Entry 6RPA (X-ray diffraction, 2.56 A resolution); this record covers chains A and B of the 5 polymer chains in the assembly.

# Chain A
Name: HLA class I histocompatibility antigen, A-2 alpha chain
Source organism: Homo sapiens
UniProtKB: P01892 (1A02_HUMAN); residues 1-276 here correspond to UniProt positions 25-300 (UniProt number = residue number + 24)
Chain sequence (277 residues; numbered 0 to 276; the number before each row is that of its first residue; numbering starts at 0):
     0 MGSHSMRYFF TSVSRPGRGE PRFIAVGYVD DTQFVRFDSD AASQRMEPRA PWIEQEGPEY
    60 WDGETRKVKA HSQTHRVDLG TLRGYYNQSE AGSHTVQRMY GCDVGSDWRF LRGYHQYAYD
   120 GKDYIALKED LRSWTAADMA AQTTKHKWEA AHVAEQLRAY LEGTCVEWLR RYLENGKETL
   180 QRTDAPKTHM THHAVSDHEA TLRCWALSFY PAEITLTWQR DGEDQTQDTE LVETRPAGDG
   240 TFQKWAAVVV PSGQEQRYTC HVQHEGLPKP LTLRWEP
Not modelled in the structure: 0
Cystine bridges: C101-C164, C203-C259
Sequence notes: initiating methionine (0)

# Chain B
Name: Beta-2-microglobulin
Source organism: Homo sapiens
UniProtKB: P61769 (B2MG_HUMAN); residues 1-99 here correspond to UniProt positions 21-119 (UniProt number = residue number + 20)
Chain sequence (100 residues; numbered 0 to 99; the number before each row is that of its first residue; numbering starts at 0):
     0 MIQRTPKIQV YSRHPAENGK SNFLNCYVSG FHPSDIEVDL LKNGERIEKV EHSDLSFSKD
    60 WSFYLLYYTE FTPTEKDEYA CRVNHVTLSQ PKIVKWDRDM
Not modelled in the structure: 0
Cystine bridges: C25-C80
Sequence notes: initiating methionine (0)

# Chain A / chain B interface
Pairs across the interface (50; chain A residue first):
  F8(A) - S55(B)
  F8(A) - F56(B)
  F9(A) - F56(B)
  T10(A) - L54(B)
  T10(A) - F56(B)
  T10(A) - F62(B)
  V12(A) - S33(B)
  I23(A) - L54(B)
  V25(A) - D53(B)
  V25(A) - L54(B)
  V25(A) - S55(B)
  Y27(A) - S55(B)
  Y27(A) - Y63(B)
  Q32(A) - D53(B)  hydrogen bond
  R35(A) - D53(B)  salt bridge
  R48(A) - D53(B)  salt bridge
  T94(A) - S33(B)
  T94(A) - F62(B)
  Q96(A) - H31(B)  hydrogen bond
  Q96(A) - F56(B)
  Q96(A) - W60(B)  hydrogen bond (side chain-backbone)
  Q96(A) - F62(B)
  R97(A) - F56(B)
  Q115(A) - W60(B)
  Y116(A) - W60(B)
  A117(A) - W60(B)
  D119(A) - H31(B)
  G120(A) - H31(B)  hydrogen bond (backbone-side chain)
  D122(A) - W60(B)  hydrogen bond
  R202(A) - D98(B)
  R202(A) - M99(B)
  W204(A) - M99(B)
  V231(A) - Q8(B)
  E232(A) - K6(B)  salt bridge
  E232(A) - Q8(B)  hydrogen bond (backbone-side chain)
  E232(A) - S28(B)  hydrogen bond
  R234(A) - Q8(B)  hydrogen bond
  R234(A) - Y10(B)
  R234(A) - M99(B)  hydrogen bond (side chain-backbone)
  P235(A) - Y10(B)  hydrogen bond (backbone-side chain)
  P235(A) - N24(B)
  P235(A) - Y26(B)
  A236(A) - R12(B)  hydrogen bond (backbone-side chain)
  A236(A) - N24(B)  hydrogen bond (backbone-side chain)
  G237(A) - R12(B)
  D238(A) - R12(B)
  Q242(A) - Y10(B)
  Q242(A) - S11(B)  hydrogen bond (side chain-backbone)
  Q242(A) - R12(B)  hydrogen bond (side chain-backbone)
  W244(A) - M99(B)  hydrogen bond (side chain-backbone)
Interface residues without a listed pair, chain A (34 interface residues in all): M98, K121, H192, T233
Interface residues without a listed pair, chain B (24 interface residues in all): I1, H13, P32, D59, L65

# Summary
Chain A and chain B form an interface of 34 and 24 residues respectively; the contacts include 15 hydrogen
bonds and 3 salt bridges. Among the polar pairs are R35(A)-D53(B), R48(A)-D53(B) and E232(A)-K6(B).
Chain A is HLA class I histocompatibility antigen, A-2 alpha chain and chain B is Beta-2-microglobulin, both
from Homo sapiens; the structure, Crystal structure of the T-cell receptor NYE_S2 bound to HLA
A2*01-SLLMWITQV, was determined by X-ray diffraction together with 6RP9 and 6RPB from the same study.
